1SAX - chains C and A of the 4 polymer chains in the assembly; structure by X-ray diffraction, 2.80 A resolution.

Chain C:
Molecule: 25-nt DNA strand
Sequence (25 nucleotides; row label = number of the first residue in the row):
     1 GCTCCGATAT TACAGTTGTA ATTTT

Chain A:
Protein: Methicillin resistance regulatory protein mecI
Organism: Staphylococcus aureus subsp. aureus
Reference sequence: P68262 (MECI_STAAU); residues 1-123 here = UniProt positions 1-123
Chain sequence (123 residues; row label = number of the first residue in the row):
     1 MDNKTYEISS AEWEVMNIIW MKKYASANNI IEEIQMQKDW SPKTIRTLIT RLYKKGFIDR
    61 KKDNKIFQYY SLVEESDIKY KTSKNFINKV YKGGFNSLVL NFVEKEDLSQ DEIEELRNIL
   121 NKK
Disordered / not traced: 1-2, 123
Swiss-Prot annotation at these positions:
  - DNA-binding region: Glu7 to Ser71 (H-T-H motif)
  - site: Asn101, Phe102 (Cleavage)

Chain C / chain A interface:
Pairs across the interface (8):
  DA7(C) with Asn28(A), hydrogen bond to the phosphate; Arg46(A), sugar contact
  DT8(C) with Arg46(A), salt bridge to the phosphate; Lys65(A), phosphate contact; Ile66(A), phosphate contact; Phe67(A), hydrogen bond to the phosphate
  DA9(C) with Arg60(A), salt bridge to the phosphate
  DA12(C) with Arg51(A), base contact
Other interface residues (no listed pair), chain A (9 interface residues in all): Ala27, Lys43

In short:
The interface between chain C and chain A involves 4 residues on one side and 9 on the other; the contacts
include 2 hydrogen bonds and 2 salt bridges. Polar pairs include DA7(C)-Asn28(A), DT8(C)-Phe67(A) and
DT8(C)-Arg46(A).
Here chain C is a 25-nt DNA strand and chain A is Methicillin resistance regulatory protein mecI
(Staphylococcus aureus subsp. aureus). Entry 1SAX (Three-dimensional structure of s.aureus
methicillin-resistance regulating transcriptional repressor meci in complex with 25-bp ds-DNA) was determined
by X-ray diffraction.
